PDB entry 8GJ0 | electron microscopy, 2.90 A resolution | chains A and H of the 10 polymer chains in the assembly

== Chain A ==
Protein: DNA polymerase III subunit delta
Organism: Escherichia coli K-12
Notes: EC 2.7.7.7
UniProt: P28630 (HOLA_ECOLI); residue numbers follow UniProt; this construct covers 1-343
Chain sequence (343 residues; row label = number of the first residue in the row):
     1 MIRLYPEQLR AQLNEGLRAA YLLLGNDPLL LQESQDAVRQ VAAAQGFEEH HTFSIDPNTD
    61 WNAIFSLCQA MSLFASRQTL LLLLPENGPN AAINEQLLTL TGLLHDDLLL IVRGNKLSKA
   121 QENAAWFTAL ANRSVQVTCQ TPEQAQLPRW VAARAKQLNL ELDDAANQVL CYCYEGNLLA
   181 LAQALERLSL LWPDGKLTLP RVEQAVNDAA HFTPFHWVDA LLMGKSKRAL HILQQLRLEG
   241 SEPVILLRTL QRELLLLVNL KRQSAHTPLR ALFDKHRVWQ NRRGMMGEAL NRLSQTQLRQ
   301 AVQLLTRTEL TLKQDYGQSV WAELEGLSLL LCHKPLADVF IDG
From the paper describing this entry:
  - binding site for Template: W279

== Chain H ==
Protein: Beta sliding clamp
Organism: Escherichia coli K-12
UniProt: P0A988 (DPO3B_ECOLI); residues 1-366 here = UniProt positions 1-366
Chain sequence (366 residues; row label = number of the first residue in the row):
     1 MKFTVEREHL LKPLQQVSGP LGGRPTLPIL GNLLLQVADG TLSLTGTDLE MEMVARVALV
    61 QPHEPGATTV PARKFFDICR GLPEGAEIAV QLEGERMLVR SGRSRFSLST LPAADFPNLD
   121 DWQSEVEFTL PQATMKRLIE ATQFSMAHQD VRYYLNGMLF ETEGEELRTV ATDGHRLAVC
   181 SMPIGQSLPS HSVIVPRKGV IELMRMLDGG DNPLRVQIGS NNIRAHVGDF IFTSKLVDGR
   241 FPDYRRVLPK NPDKHLEAGC DLLKQAFARA AILSNEKFRG VRLYVSENQL KITANNPEQE
   301 EAEEILDVTY SGAEMEIGFN VSYVLDVLNA LKCENVRMML TDSVSSVQIE DAASQSAAYV
   361 VMPMRL
Curated features (UniProtKB/Swiss-Prot):
  - binding site (DNA): R24, R73, Q149, Y153, Y154
  - mutagenesis: R24 (R24A: Mild defect in DNA replication, impaired loading of clamp on DNA, polymerase speed is wild-type. More severe replication defect and very poor clamp loading; when associated with A-149), G66 (G66E: In dnaN159; a temperature- and UV-sensitive mutation, displays altered DNA polymerase usage, chronically induced SOS response; when associated with A-174), A133 (A133T: Reduction of synthesis of beta*, probably due to mutation of its promoter), M135 (M135L: 3-fold reduction of synthesis of beta*, probably due to loss of its start codon), M146 (M146L: No effect on synthesis of beta*), Q149 (Q149A: Mild defect in DNA replication, impaired loading of clamp on DNA, polymerase speed is wild-type. More severe replication defect and very poor clamp loading; when associated with A-24), Y153 to Y154 (Very poor loading of clamp on DNA, polymerase speed is wild-type), G174 (G174A: In dnaN159; a temperature- and UV-sensitive mutation, displays altered DNA polymerase usage, chronically induced SOS response; when associated with A-66), Q265 to L366 (In dnaN806; temperature sensitive), I272 to L273 (Monomeric in solution, binds very tightly to subunit delta (holA). The monomer binds tightly to linear and circular DNA. Cannot bind both Pol III and IV simultaneously)

== Chain A / chain H interface ==
Contacting residue pairs (19):
  N62(A) with F278(H)
  F65(A) with F278(H), hydrophobic
  Q69(A) with R365(H), hydrogen bond (backbone-backbone)
  A70(A) with H175(H)
  M71(A) with H175(H); M362(H); R365(H)
  S72(A) with G174(H); M362(H)
  L73(A) with T172(H); G174(H), hydrogen bond (backbone-backbone); H175(H); L177(H), hydrophobic; V247(H), hydrophobic; M362(H)
  F74(A) with P242(H), hydrophobic; V247(H), hydrophobic
  H105(A) with R365(H), hydrogen bond
  D107(A) with R365(H), salt bridge
Other interface residues (no listed pair), chain A (11 interface residues in all): H51
Other interface residues (no listed pair), chain H (17 interface residues in all): R152, R176, K277, R279, S346, V360, P363, M364

== Summary ==
The interface between chain A and chain H involves 11 residues on one side and 17 on the other; the contacts
include 3 hydrogen bonds and 1 salt bridge. Polar contacts include D107(A)-R365(H), H105(A)-R365(H) and
Q69(A)-R365(H). The paper reports a binding site for Template at W279(A).
Chain A is DNA polymerase III subunit delta and chain H is Beta sliding clamp, both from Escherichia coli
K-12; the structure, E. coli clamp loader with open clamp on primed template DNA (form 1), was determined by
electron microscopy, deposited together with 8GIY, 8GIZ, 8GJ1, 8GJ2 and 8GJ3.
